Entry 7ZSG (X-ray diffraction, 1.39 A resolution); this record covers chain 1.

Chain 1:
Molecule: Orange carotenoid-binding protein
UniProt: P74102 (OCP_SYNY3); residue numbers follow UniProt; this construct covers 1-317
Amino-acid sequence (327 residues; numbered -9 to 317; the number before each row is that of its first residue; numbers below 1 keep their minus sign (Met-9 is residue -9)):
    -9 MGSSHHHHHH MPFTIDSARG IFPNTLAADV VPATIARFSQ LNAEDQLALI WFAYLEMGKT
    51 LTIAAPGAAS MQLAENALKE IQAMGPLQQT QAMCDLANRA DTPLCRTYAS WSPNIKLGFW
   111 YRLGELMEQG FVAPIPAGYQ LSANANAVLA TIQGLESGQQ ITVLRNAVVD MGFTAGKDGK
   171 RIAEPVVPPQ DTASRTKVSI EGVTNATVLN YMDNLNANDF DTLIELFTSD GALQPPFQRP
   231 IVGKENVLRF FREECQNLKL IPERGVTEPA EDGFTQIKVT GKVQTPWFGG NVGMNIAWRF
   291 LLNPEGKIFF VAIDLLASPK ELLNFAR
Unresolved in the structure: -9 to 1, 316-317
Sequence notes: initiating methionine (-9); expression tag (-8 to 0)
Residues lining bound ligands: beta,beta-carotene-4,4'-dione (45D): Leu37, Ile40, Trp41, Tyr44, Ile53, Leu107, Trp110, Tyr111, Leu113, Gly114, Met117, Ile151, Thr152, Leu154, Arg155, Val158, Met161, Tyr201, Leu205, Leu223, Pro225, Pro226, Phe240, Cys245, Leu248, Leu250, Val273, Thr275, Trp277, Phe278, Met284, Ile286, Trp288, Ile303
Curated features (UniProtKB/Swiss-Prot):
  - binding site (echinenone): Glu34 to Ala38, Leu37 to Tyr44, Thr80 to Met83, Leu107 to Met117, Ile125 to Tyr129, Ile151 to Met161, Tyr201, Cys245 to Leu250, Val273 to Met284, Trp288
  - mutagenesis: Glu34 (E34A: Alters carotenoid specificity, <40% quenching, decreases stability of OCP-R, accelerates OCP-R to OCP-O reversion), Tyr44 (Y44F: Acts like wild-type; Y44S: Cannot convert to red form (OCP-R), no NPQ. Does not bind to phycobilisomes), Cys84 (C84A: <40% quenching, decreases stability of OCP-R, accelerates OCP-R to OCP-O reversion), Trp110 (W110F: Acts like wild-type; W110S: Incomplete conversion to red form (OCP-R), no NPQ), Pro126 to Tyr129 (Cannot convert to red form (OCP-R)), Pro126 (P126V: <40% quenching, decreases stability of OCP-R, accelerates OCP-R to OCP-O reversion), Tyr129 (Y129F: <40% quenching, decreases stability of OCP-R, accelerates OCP-R to OCP-O reversion), Arg155 (R155L: Able to convert to red form (OCP-R), no NPQ)
What the authors report for this chain:
  - conformationally variable residues (side-chain flip): Tyr44, Tyr111, Gly114, Arg155, Glu244

Summary:
Chain 1 binds beta,beta-carotene-4,4'-dione. Curated annotation (UniProt) lists 62 echinenone-binding residues
and 9 mutagenesis sites. The paper reports conformational variability at Tyr44, Tyr111 and Gly114 among
others.
Chain 1 is Orange carotenoid-binding protein; the structure, Structure of Orange Carotenoid Protein with
canthaxanthin bound after 1 minute of illumination, was determined by X-ray diffraction together with 7ZSF,
7ZSH, 7ZSI and 7ZSJ from the same study.
